PDB entry 2PRL | X-ray diffraction, 2.10 A resolution | chain A

Chain A:
Name: Dihydroorotate dehydrogenase, mitochondrial
Organism: Homo sapiens
Notes: EC 1.3.99.11; engineered mutation(s): N-terminus truncated
UniProt: Q02127 (PYRD_HUMAN); residues 30-396 here correspond to UniProt positions 29-395 (UniProt number = residue number - 1)
Chain sequence (367 residues; numbered 30 to 396; the number before each row is that of its first residue):
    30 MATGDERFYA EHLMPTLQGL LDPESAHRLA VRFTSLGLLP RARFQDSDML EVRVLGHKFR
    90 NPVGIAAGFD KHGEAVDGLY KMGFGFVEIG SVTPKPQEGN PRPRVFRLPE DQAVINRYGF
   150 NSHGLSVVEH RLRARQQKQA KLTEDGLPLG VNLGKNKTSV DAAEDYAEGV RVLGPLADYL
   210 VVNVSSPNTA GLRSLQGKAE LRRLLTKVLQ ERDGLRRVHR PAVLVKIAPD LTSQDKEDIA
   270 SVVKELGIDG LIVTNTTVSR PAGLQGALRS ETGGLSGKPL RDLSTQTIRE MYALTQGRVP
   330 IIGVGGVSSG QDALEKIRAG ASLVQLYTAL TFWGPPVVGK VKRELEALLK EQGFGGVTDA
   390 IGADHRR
Small-molecule neighbours:
  - FMN (flavin mononucleotide): Ala95, Ala96, Gly97, Lys100, Gly119, Ser120, Val143, Asn145, Tyr147, Phe149, Asn181, Asn212, Lys255, Thr283, Asn284, Thr285, Ser305, Gly306, Leu309, Val333, Gly334, Gly335, Val336, Gln354, Leu355, Tyr356, Thr357
  - orotic acid (ORO): Lys100, Asn145, Arg146, Tyr147, Gly148, Phe149, Asn212, Ser215, Pro216, Asn217, Asn284, Thr285
  - R2C (5-methoxy-2-[(4-phenoxyphenyl)amino]benzoic acid): Ala31, Tyr38, Leu42, Met43, Leu46, Gln47, Pro52, Ala55, His56, Ala59, Phe62, Leu67, Leu68, Phe98, Val134, Arg136, Tyr147, Tyr356, Leu359, Thr360, Pro364

Overview:
Ligands of chain A: flavin mononucleotide, orotic acid and compound R2C.
Chain A is Dihydroorotate dehydrogenase, mitochondrial (Homo sapiens); the structure, The structures of apo-
and inhibitor bound human dihydroorotate dehydrogenase reveal conformational flexibility within the inhibitor
..., was determined by X-ray diffraction, deposited together with 2PRH and 2PRM.
